5OYO - chain A; structure by X-ray diffraction, 2.10 A resolution.

== Chain A ==
Molecule: Beta-lactamase
Organism: Mycobacterium tuberculosis
Notes: EC 3.5.2.6
Reference sequence: A0A0T9EA39 (A0A0T9EA39_MYCTX); residues 29-293 here correspond to UniProt positions 6-270 (UniProt number = residue number - 23)
Chain sequence (274 residues; numbered 28 to 301; the number before each row is that of its first residue):
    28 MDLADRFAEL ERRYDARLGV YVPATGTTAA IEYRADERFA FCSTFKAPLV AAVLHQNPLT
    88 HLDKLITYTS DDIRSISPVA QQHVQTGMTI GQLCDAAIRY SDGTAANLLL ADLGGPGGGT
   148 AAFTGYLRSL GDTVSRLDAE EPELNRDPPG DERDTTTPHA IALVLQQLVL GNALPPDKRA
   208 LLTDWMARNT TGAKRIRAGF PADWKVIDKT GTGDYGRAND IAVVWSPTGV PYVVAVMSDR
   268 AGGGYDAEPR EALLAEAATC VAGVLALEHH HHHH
Disordered / not traced: 28, 298-301
Sequence notes: initiating methionine (28); expression tag (294-301)
From the paper describing this entry:
  - binding site for acetate ion: Thr237
  - catalytic residues: Ser70 (citing earlier work)
  - catalytic residues: Lys73 (proposed by the authors, not directly observed)

== Summary ==
The paper reports catalytic residues Ser70 and Lys73; a binding site for acetate ion at Thr237.
Chain A is Beta-lactamase (Mycobacterium tuberculosis); the structure, Crystal structure of BlaC from
Mycobacterium tuberculosis, was determined by X-ray diffraction (same publication as 5NJ2).
